6TML - chains b9 and B9 of the 270 polymer chains in the assembly; structure by electron microscopy, 4.80 A resolution (low resolution: residue-level contacts below are approximate; hydrogen-bond / salt-bridge calls are withheld).

Chain b9 (and B9):
Molecule: subunit b
From: Toxoplasma gondii (strain ATCC 50853 / GT1)
Notes: chain B9 of this document is another copy of the same molecule, construct and numbering; everything in this record applies to it too
UniProt: S7V2T0 (S7V2T0_TOXGG); residues 3-573 here correspond to UniProt positions 1-571 (UniProt number = residue number - 2)
Amino-acid sequence (571 residues; numbered 3 to 573; the number before each row is that of its first residue):
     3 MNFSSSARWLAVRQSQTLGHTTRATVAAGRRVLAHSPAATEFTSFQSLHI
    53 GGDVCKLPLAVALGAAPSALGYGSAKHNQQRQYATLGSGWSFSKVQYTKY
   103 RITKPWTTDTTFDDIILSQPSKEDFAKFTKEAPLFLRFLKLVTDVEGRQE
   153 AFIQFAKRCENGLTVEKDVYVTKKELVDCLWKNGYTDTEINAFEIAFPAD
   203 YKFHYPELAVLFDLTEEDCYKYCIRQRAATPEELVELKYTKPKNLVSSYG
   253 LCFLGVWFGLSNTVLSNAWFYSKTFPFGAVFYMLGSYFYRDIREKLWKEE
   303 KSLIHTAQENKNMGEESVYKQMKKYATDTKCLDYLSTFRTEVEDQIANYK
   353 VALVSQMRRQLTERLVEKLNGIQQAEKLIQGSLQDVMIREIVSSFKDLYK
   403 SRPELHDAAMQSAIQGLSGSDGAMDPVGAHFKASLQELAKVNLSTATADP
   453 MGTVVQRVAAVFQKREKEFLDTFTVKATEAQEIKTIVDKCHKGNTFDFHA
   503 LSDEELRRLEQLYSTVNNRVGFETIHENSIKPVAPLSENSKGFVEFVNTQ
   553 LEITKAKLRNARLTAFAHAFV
Unresolved in the structure: 3-84, 421-425
Construct notes: conflict Leu-50 (Ser48 in S7V2T0), Thr-474 (Ala472 in S7V2T0)

Interface between chain b9 and chain B9:
Residue-residue contacts (99):
  Lys-96(b9) / Pro-107(B9)
  Lys-96(b9) / Trp-108(B9)
  Val-97(b9) / Lys-106(B9)
  Val-97(b9) / Trp-108(B9)
  Gln-98(b9) / Thr-105(B9)
  Gln-98(b9) / Lys-106(B9)
  Gln-98(b9) / Pro-107(B9)
  Gln-98(b9) / Thr-109(B9)
  Gln-98(b9) / Thr-112(B9)
  Tyr-99(b9) / Ile-104(B9)
  Thr-100(b9) / Arg-103(B9)
  Thr-100(b9) / Ile-104(B9)
  Lys-101(b9) / Arg-103(B9)
  Tyr-102(b9) / Arg-103(B9)
  Tyr-102(b9) / Ile-104(B9)
  Tyr-102(b9) / Asp-115(B9)
  Tyr-102(b9) / Asp-116(B9)
  Tyr-102(b9) / Leu-119(B9)
  Arg-103(b9) / Tyr-99(B9)
  Arg-103(b9) / Thr-100(B9)
  Arg-103(b9) / Lys-101(B9)
  Arg-103(b9) / Tyr-102(B9)
  Arg-103(b9) / Ile-104(B9)
  Ile-104(b9) / Tyr-99(B9)
  Ile-104(b9) / Thr-100(B9)
  Ile-104(b9) / Tyr-102(B9)
  Ile-104(b9) / Arg-103(B9)
  Ile-104(b9) / Ile-104(B9)
  Thr-105(b9) / Gln-98(B9)
  Lys-106(b9) / Val-97(B9)
  Lys-106(b9) / Gln-98(B9)
  Pro-107(b9) / Lys-96(B9)
  Pro-107(b9) / Gln-98(B9)
  Trp-108(b9) / Lys-96(B9)
  Trp-108(b9) / Val-97(B9)
  Trp-108(b9) / Tyr-291(B9)
  Trp-108(b9) / Arg-292(B9)
  Trp-108(b9) / Arg-295(B9)
  Trp-108(b9) / Trp-299(B9)
  Thr-109(b9) / Gln-98(B9)
  Thr-109(b9) / Arg-292(B9)
  Thr-110(b9) / Arg-292(B9)
  Thr-110(b9) / Glu-296(B9)
  Asp-111(b9) / Arg-292(B9)
  Thr-112(b9) / Gln-98(B9)
  Thr-112(b9) / Arg-292(B9)
  Thr-113(b9) / Gln-98(B9)
  Thr-113(b9) / Arg-292(B9)
  Phe-114(b9) / Gln-98(B9)
  Asp-115(b9) / Tyr-102(B9)
  Asp-116(b9) / Tyr-102(B9)
  Leu-119(b9) / Tyr-102(B9)
  Tyr-241(b9) / Arg-292(B9)
  Lys-243(b9) / Tyr-289(B9)
  Pro-244(b9) / Ser-288(B9)
  Pro-244(b9) / Tyr-289(B9)
  Leu-247(b9) / Met-285(B9)
  Leu-247(b9) / Tyr-289(B9)
  Tyr-251(b9) / Phe-277(B9)
  Tyr-251(b9) / Ala-281(B9)
  Tyr-251(b9) / Met-285(B9)
  Cys-254(b9) / Phe-277(B9)
  Phe-255(b9) / Tyr-273(B9)
  Phe-255(b9) / Phe-277(B9)
  Val-258(b9) / Tyr-273(B9)
  Val-258(b9) / Phe-277(B9)
  Trp-259(b9) / Tyr-273(B9)
  Leu-262(b9) / Leu-267(B9)
  Leu-262(b9) / Ser-268(B9)
  Leu-262(b9) / Tyr-273(B9)
  Ser-263(b9) / Tyr-273(B9)
  Leu-267(b9) / Leu-262(B9)
  Ser-268(b9) / Leu-262(B9)
  Phe-272(b9) / Leu-262(B9)
  Tyr-273(b9) / Phe-255(B9)
  Tyr-273(b9) / Val-258(B9)
  Tyr-273(b9) / Trp-259(B9)
  Tyr-273(b9) / Leu-262(B9)
  Tyr-273(b9) / Ser-263(B9)
  Phe-277(b9) / Tyr-251(B9)
  Phe-277(b9) / Cys-254(B9)
  Phe-277(b9) / Phe-255(B9)
  Phe-277(b9) / Val-258(B9)
  Ala-281(b9) / Tyr-251(B9)
  Met-285(b9) / Leu-247(B9)
  Met-285(b9) / Tyr-251(B9)
  Ser-288(b9) / Pro-244(B9)
  Tyr-289(b9) / Lys-243(B9)
  Tyr-291(b9) / Trp-108(B9)
  Arg-292(b9) / Trp-108(B9)
  Arg-292(b9) / Thr-109(B9)
  Arg-292(b9) / Thr-110(B9)
  Arg-292(b9) / Asp-111(B9)
  Arg-292(b9) / Thr-112(B9)
  Arg-292(b9) / Thr-113(B9)
  Arg-292(b9) / Tyr-241(B9)
  Arg-295(b9) / Trp-108(B9)
  Glu-296(b9) / Thr-110(B9)
  Trp-299(b9) / Trp-108(B9)
Interface residues without a listed pair, chain b9 (51 interface residues in all): Leu-236, Asn-264, Pro-278, Asp-293
Interface residues without a listed pair, chain B9 (52 interface residues in all): Phe-114, Leu-236, Val-248, Asn-264, Phe-272, Pro-278, Asp-293

Summary:
Chain b9 and chain B9 form an interface of 51 and 52 residues respectively.
Both chains are subunit b (Toxoplasma gondii (strain ATCC 50853 / GT1)). Entry 6TML (Cryo-EM structure of
Toxoplasma gondii mitochondrial ATP synthase hexamer, composite model) was determined by electron microscopy,
deposited together with 6TMG, 6TMH, 6TMI, 6TMJ and 6TMK.
